7MUA - chains A and B of the 60 polymer chains in the assembly; structure by electron microscopy, 2.68 A resolution.

Chain A (and B):
Protein: Capsid protein VP1
Organism: Adeno-associated virus 9
Notes: chain B of this document is another copy of the same molecule, construct and numbering; everything in this record applies to it too
UniProtKB: Q6JC40 (Q6JC40_9VIRU); residue numbers follow UniProt; this construct covers 219-736
Sequence (518 residues; each row starts with the number of its first residue):
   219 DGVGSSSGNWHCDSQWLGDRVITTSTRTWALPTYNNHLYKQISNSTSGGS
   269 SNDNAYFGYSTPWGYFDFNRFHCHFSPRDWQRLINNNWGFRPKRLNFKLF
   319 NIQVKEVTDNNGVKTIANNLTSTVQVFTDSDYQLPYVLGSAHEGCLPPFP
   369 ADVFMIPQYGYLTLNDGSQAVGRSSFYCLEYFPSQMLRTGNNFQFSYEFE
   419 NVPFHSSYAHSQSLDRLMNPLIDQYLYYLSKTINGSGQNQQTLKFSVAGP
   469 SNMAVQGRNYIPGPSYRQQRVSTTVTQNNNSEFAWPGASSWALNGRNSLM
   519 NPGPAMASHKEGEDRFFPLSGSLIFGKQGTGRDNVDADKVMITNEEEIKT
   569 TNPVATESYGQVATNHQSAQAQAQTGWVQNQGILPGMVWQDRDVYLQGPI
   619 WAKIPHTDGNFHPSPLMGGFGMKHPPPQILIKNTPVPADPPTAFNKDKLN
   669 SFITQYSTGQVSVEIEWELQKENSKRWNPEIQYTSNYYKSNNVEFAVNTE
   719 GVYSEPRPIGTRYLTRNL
Small-molecule neighbours: beta-D-galactopyranose (GAL): N470, A472, V473
Reported in the primary citation:
  - binding site for beta-D-galactopyranose: D271, N470, W503

How chain A and chain B interact:
Residue-residue contacts - 115 pairs, chain A then chain B:
  D219(A) with S223(B), hydrogen bond (backbone-side chain)
  V221(A) with G222(B)
  L256(A) with E718(B); G719(B)
  Y257(A) with F367(B), hydrophobic; A369(B), hydrophobic; V715(B); G719(B)
  K258(A) with V715(B); N716(B)
  Q259(A) with N709(B), hydrogen bond (side chain-backbone); N710(B); V715(B); N716(B), hydrogen bond (backbone-backbone); T717(B), hydrogen bond (backbone-side chain)
  T264(A) with T717(B)
  F275(A) with N709(B); V711(B), hydrophobic
  Y277(A) with V711(B); A714(B); V715(B), hydrophobic
  E324(A) with I334(B)
  N328(A) with V331(B)
  N337(A) with K323(B); N336(B), hydrogen bond
  L338(A) with V221(B)
  T339(A) with Q321(B), hydrogen bond (backbone-side chain); N336(B), hydrogen bond; L338(B); T407(B)
  S340(A) with Q321(B)
  Q343(A) with W228(B)
  D384(A) with K707(B)
  Q387(A) with K707(B); S708(B); N709(B), hydrogen bond
  A388(A) with K707(B); S708(B), hydrogen bond (backbone-backbone); V711(B), hydrophobic
  V389(A) with Y705(B)
  G390(A) with N704(B); Y705(B), hydrogen bond (backbone-backbone)
  R391(A) with Y705(B)
  S392(A) with V711(B)
  F394(A) with F367(B), hydrophobic; A714(B), hydrophobic; V715(B), hydrophobic
  C396(A) with F367(B), hydrophobic; P368(B)
  E398(A) with W228(B), hydrogen bond (backbone-side chain); C230(B), hydrogen bond (backbone-side chain); P368(B); A369(B)
  Y399(A) with C230(B), hydrophobic; S232(B), hydrogen bond; S294(B); D297(B), hydrogen bond
  F400(A) with W228(B)
  P401(A) with W228(B); H229(B)
  S402(A) with N227(B); W228(B), hydrogen bond (backbone-backbone)
  Q403(A) with N227(B)
  M404(A) with S224(B), hydrogen bond (backbone-side chain); G226(B); N227(B), hydrogen bond (backbone-side chain); W228(B), hydrophobic; F318(B), hydrophobic; N319(B), hydrogen bond; Q678(B)
  R406(A) with G220(B); V221(B), hydrogen bond (side chain-backbone); G222(B); S223(B), hydrogen bond (side chain-backbone); S224(B); N319(B); I320(B); T407(B); G408(B)
  T407(A) with G222(B)
  N409(A) with G222(B); S223(B); S224(B), hydrogen bond (side chain-backbone)
  P653(A) with V371(B), hydrophobic
  V654(A) with Q321(B); K323(B)
  P655(A) with V371(B), hydrophobic; Y674(B), hydrogen bond (backbone-side chain); T676(B)
  A656(A) with Y674(B)
  D657(A) with V325(B); K332(B), salt bridge; Y674(B)
  P658(A) with P250(B), hydrophobic; Y674(B)
  P659(A) with P250(B); M373(B)
  T660(A) with T251(B); Y252(B)
  A661(A) with M373(B)
  F662(A) with G362(B); M373(B); I374(B); P375(B), hydrophobic
  N663(A) with M373(B)
  K664(A) with E361(B)
  K666(A) with D370(B), salt bridge; V371(B); G719(B), hydrogen bond (side chain-backbone)
  L667(A) with A248(B), hydrophobic; V371(B), hydrogen bond (backbone-backbone)
  F670(A) with V371(B), hydrophobic
  I671(A) with K323(B); I334(B), hydrophobic; Y674(B)
Interface residues without a listed pair, chain A (54 interface residues in all): T341, L405, G408
Interface residues without a listed pair, chain B (65 interface residues in all): D231, T246, L249, F372, Q376, S703, Y706, F713, V720

Overview:
Chain A and chain B form an interface of 54 and 65 residues respectively; the contacts include 24 hydrogen
bonds and 2 salt bridges. Polar pairs include D657(A)-K332(B), K666(A)-D370(B) and D219(A)-S223(B). Ligands of
chain A: beta-D-galactopyranose. From the paper: a binding site for beta-D-galactopyranose at D271(A), N470(A)
and W503(A).
Both chains are Capsid protein VP1 (Adeno-associated virus 9). Entry 7MUA (Structure of the adeno-associated
virus 9 capsid at pH pH 5.5 in complex with terminal galactose) was determined by electron microscopy (same
publication as 7MTG, 7MTP, 7MTW, 7MTZ and 7MT0).
